Entry 6KSP (electron microscopy, 8.10 A resolution (very low resolution: no residue pairs are listed; an interface is given only as per-side residue counts)); this record covers chains A and C of the 4 polymer chains in the assembly.

== Chain A (and C) ==
Name: Glutamate receptor ionotropic, delta-1
Source organism: Rattus norvegicus
Notes: chain C of this document is another copy of the same molecule, construct and numbering; everything in this record applies to it too
UniProt: Q62640 (GRID1_RAT); residues 1-851 here correspond to UniProt positions 21-871 (UniProt number = residue number + 20)
Amino-acid sequence (856 residues; numbered 1 to 856; the number before each row is that of its first residue):
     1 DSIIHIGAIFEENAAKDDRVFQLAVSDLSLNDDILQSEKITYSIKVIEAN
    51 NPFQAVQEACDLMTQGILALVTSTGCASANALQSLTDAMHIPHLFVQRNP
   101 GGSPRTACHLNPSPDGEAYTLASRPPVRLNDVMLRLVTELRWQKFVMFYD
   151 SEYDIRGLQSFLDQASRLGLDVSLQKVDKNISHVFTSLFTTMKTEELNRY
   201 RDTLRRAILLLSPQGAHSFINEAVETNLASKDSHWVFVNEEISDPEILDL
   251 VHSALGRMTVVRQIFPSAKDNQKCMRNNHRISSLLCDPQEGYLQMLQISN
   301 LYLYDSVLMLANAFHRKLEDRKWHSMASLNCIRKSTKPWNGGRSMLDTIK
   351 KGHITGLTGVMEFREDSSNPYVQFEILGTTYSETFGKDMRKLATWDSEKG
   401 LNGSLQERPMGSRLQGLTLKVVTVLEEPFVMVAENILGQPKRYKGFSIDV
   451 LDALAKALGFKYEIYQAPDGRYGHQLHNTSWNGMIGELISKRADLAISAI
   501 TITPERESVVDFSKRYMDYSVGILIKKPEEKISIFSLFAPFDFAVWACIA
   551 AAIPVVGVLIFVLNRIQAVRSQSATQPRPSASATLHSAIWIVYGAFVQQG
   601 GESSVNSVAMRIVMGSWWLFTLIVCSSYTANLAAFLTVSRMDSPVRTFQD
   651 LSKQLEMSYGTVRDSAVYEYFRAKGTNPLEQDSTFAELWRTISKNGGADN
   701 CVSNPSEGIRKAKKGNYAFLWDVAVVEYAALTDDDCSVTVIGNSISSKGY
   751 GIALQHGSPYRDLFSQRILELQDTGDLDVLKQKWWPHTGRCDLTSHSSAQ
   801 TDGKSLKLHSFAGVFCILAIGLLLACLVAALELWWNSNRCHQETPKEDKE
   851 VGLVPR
Disordered / not traced: 1, 406-416, 528-531, 562-608, 638-643, 794-809, 839-856
Disulfide bonds: Cys60-Cys331, Cys76-Cys108, Cys274-Cys286, Cys736-Cys791
What the authors report for this chain:
  - self-association interface (contacts with another copy of this molecule); pairs are residue here / residue on that copy: Ile155-Ile155, Lys514-Lys514, Ile155, Lys514
  - mutagenesis - A634C: increased signaling

== Interface between chain A and chain C ==
At this resolution (8 A) residue pairs are not listed: 10 residues of chain A and 10 of chain C lie at the interface.

== In short ==
The chain A/chain C interface involves 10 residues from each chain. From the paper: A634C of chain A increases
signaling; a self-association interface involving Ile155(A) and Lys514(A).
Both chains are Glutamate receptor ionotropic, delta-1 (Rattus norvegicus). Entry 6KSP (Rat GluD1
receptor(splayed conformation) in complex with 7-CKA and Calcium ions) was determined by electron microscopy
together with 6KSS from the same study.
